PDB entry 3SQO | X-ray diffraction, 2.70 A resolution | chains H and L of the 4 polymer chains in the assembly

Chain H:
Molecule: J16 Heavy chain
Source organism: Homo sapiens
Sequence (219 residues; row label = number of the first residue in the row; note: 4 numbers in that range are skipped by the numbering (no residue carries them; nothing is unmodelled there); a row labelled like 82A-82C holds insertion residues (82A, then the next letters in order)):
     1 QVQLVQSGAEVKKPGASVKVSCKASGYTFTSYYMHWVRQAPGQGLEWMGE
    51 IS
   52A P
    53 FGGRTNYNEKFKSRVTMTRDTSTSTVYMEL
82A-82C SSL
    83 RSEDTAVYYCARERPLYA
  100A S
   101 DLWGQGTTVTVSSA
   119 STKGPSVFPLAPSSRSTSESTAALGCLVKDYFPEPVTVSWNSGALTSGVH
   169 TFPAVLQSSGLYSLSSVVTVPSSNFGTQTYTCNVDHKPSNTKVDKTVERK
Disordered / not traced: 119, 133-138, 218
Disulfides: Cys22-Cys92, Cys144-Cys200

Chain L:
Molecule: J16 Light chain
Source organism: Homo sapiens
Sequence (214 residues; each row starts with the number of its first residue):
     1 DIQMTQSPSSLSASVGDRVTITCRASQGISSALAWYQQKPGKAPKLLIYS
    51 ASYRYTGVPSRFSGSGSGTDFTFTISSLQPEDIATYYCQQRYSLWRTFGQ
   101 GTKLEIKRTVAAPSVFIFPPSDEQLKSGTASVVCLLNNFYPREAKVQWKV
   151 DNALQSGNSQESVTEQDSKDSTYSLSSTLTLSKADYEKHKVYACEVTHQG
   201 LSSPVTKSFNRGES
Disordered / not traced: 1
Disulfides: Cys23-Cys88, Cys134-Cys194

How chain H and chain L interact:
Residue-residue contacts - 73 pairs, chain H then chain L:
  His35(H) - Arg96(L)
  Val37(H) - Phe98(L)  hydrophobic
  Gln39(H) - Gln38(L)  hydrogen bond
  Gln39(H) - Tyr87(L)  hydrogen bond
  Gly44(H) - Tyr87(L)
  Leu45(H) - Pro44(L)  hydrophobic
  Leu45(H) - Tyr87(L)  hydrophobic
  Leu45(H) - Phe98(L)
  Trp47(H) - Trp95(L)  hydrophobic
  Trp47(H) - Arg96(L)
  Asn58(H) - Leu94(L)
  Asn58(H) - Trp95(L)
  Tyr59(H) - Trp95(L)  hydrogen bond (backbone-side chain)
  Asn60(H) - Trp95(L)
  Glu61(H) - Trp95(L)
  Tyr91(H) - Gln38(L)
  Tyr91(H) - Lys42(L)
  Tyr91(H) - Ala43(L)  hydrophobic
  Glu95(H) - Arg91(L)  salt bridge
  Glu95(H) - Arg96(L)  salt bridge
  Arg96(H) - Arg91(L)  hydrogen bond (backbone-side chain)
  Pro97(H) - Arg91(L)  hydrogen bond (backbone-side chain)
  Leu98(H) - Tyr49(L)  hydrophobic
  Leu98(H) - Ser50(L)
  Leu98(H) - Arg91(L)
  Tyr99(H) - Leu46(L)
  Tyr99(H) - Tyr49(L)
  Tyr99(H) - Tyr55(L)  hydrophobic
  Ala100(H) - Ala34(L)  hydrophobic
  Ala100(H) - Tyr36(L)  hydrogen bond (backbone-side chain)
  Ala100(H) - Leu46(L)
  Ala100(H) - Arg91(L)
  Ser100A(H) - Tyr36(L)  hydrogen bond
  Ser100A(H) - Leu46(L)
  Asp101(H) - Leu46(L)
  Asp101(H) - Tyr55(L)  hydrogen bond
  Trp103(H) - Tyr36(L)
  Trp103(H) - Pro44(L)  hydrogen bond (side chain-backbone)
  Gly104(H) - Ala43(L)
  Phe126(H) - Ser121(L)
  Phe126(H) - Glu123(L)
  Phe126(H) - Gln124(L)
  Phe126(H) - Ser127(L)
  Pro127(H) - Ser121(L)
  Pro127(H) - Glu123(L)
  Leu128(H) - Phe118(L)
  Ala129(H) - Phe118(L)
  Ala129(H) - Pro119(L)
  Ser131(H) - Glu213(L)  hydrogen bond (side chain-backbone)
  Ser131(H) - Ser214(L)
  Thr139(H) - Phe116(L)
  Ala141(H) - Phe116(L)  hydrophobic
  Ala141(H) - Phe118(L)
  Leu142(H) - Phe118(L)  hydrophobic
  Leu145(H) - Gln124(L)
  Leu145(H) - Ser131(L)
  His168(H) - Asn137(L)  hydrogen bond
  His168(H) - Asn138(L)
  His168(H) - Ser174(L)
  Phe170(H) - Leu135(L)  hydrophobic
  Phe170(H) - Ser162(L)
  Phe170(H) - Ser174(L)
  Phe170(H) - Leu175(L)  hydrophobic
  Phe170(H) - Ser176(L)
  Pro171(H) - Ser162(L)  hydrogen bond (backbone-side chain)
  Pro171(H) - Val163(L)
  Val173(H) - Gln160(L)
  Leu174(H) - Gln160(L)
  Gln175(H) - Gln160(L)
  Ser183(H) - Ser176(L)
  Val185(H) - Leu135(L)  hydrophobic
  Thr187(H) - Asn137(L)
  Lys213(H) - Glu123(L)  salt bridge
Other interface residues (no listed pair), chain H (46 interface residues in all): Glu46, Glu50, Pro130, Ala140, Lys147, Thr169
Other interface residues (no listed pair), chain L (40 interface residues in all): Gln89, Val133, Thr164, Asp167, Thr180

In short:
The interface between chain H and chain L involves 46 residues on one side and 40 on the other; the contacts
include 12 hydrogen bonds and 3 salt bridges. Among the polar pairs are Glu95(H)-Arg91(L), Glu95(H)-Arg96(L)
and Lys213(H)-Glu123(L).
Here chain H is J16 Heavy chain and chain L is J16 Light chain, both from Homo sapiens. Entry 3SQO (PCSK9 J16
Fab complex) was determined by X-ray diffraction.
